Entry 3OFN (X-ray diffraction, 3.20 A resolution); this record covers chains G and I of the 9 polymer chains in the assembly.

Chain G:
Molecule: ATP synthase subunit gamma
From: Saccharomyces cerevisiae
Notes: EC 3.6.3.14
UniProt: P38077 (ATPG_YEAST); residues 1-278 here correspond to UniProt positions 34-311 (UniProt number = residue number + 33)
Amino-acid sequence (278 residues; each row starts with the number of its first residue):
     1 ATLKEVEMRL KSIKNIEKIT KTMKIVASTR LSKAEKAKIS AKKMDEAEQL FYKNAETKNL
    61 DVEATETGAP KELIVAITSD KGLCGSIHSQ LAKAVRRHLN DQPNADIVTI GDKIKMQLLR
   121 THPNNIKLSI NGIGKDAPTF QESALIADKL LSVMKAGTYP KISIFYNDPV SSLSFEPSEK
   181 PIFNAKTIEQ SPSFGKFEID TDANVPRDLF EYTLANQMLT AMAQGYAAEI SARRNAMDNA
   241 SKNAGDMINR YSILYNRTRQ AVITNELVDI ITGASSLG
Not modelled in the structure: 63-70, 277-278

Chain I:
Molecule: ATP synthase subunit epsilon
From: Saccharomyces cerevisiae
Notes: EC 3.6.3.14
UniProt: P21306 (ATP5E_YEAST); residues 1-61 here correspond to UniProt positions 2-62 (UniProt number = residue number + 1)
Amino-acid sequence (61 residues; each row starts with the number of its first residue):
     1 SAWRKAGISY AAYLNVAAQA IRSSLKTELQ TASVLNRSQT DAFYTQYKNG TAASEPTPIT
    61 K
Not modelled in the structure: 1-3, 50-52

How chain G and chain I interact:
Contacting residue pairs (46; chain G residue first):
  Lys-115(G) with Tyr-47(I), hydrogen bond
  Pro-123(G) with Asn-49(I)
  Asn-124(G) with Asn-49(I)
  Ile-126(G) with Tyr-47(I)
  Lys-127(G) with Gln-46(I); Tyr-47(I), hydrogen bond (backbone-backbone)
  Leu-128(G) with Thr-45(I)
  Ser-129(G) with Phe-43(I); Tyr-44(I); Thr-45(I), hydrogen bond (backbone-backbone); Tyr-47(I)
  Ile-130(G) with Phe-43(I); Tyr-44(I), hydrophobic
  Asn-131(G) with Ala-42(I); Phe-43(I), hydrogen bond (backbone-backbone); Thr-45(I)
  Gly-132(G) with Asp-41(I); Ala-42(I)
  Lys-135(G) with Asp-41(I), salt bridge
  Asp-136(G) with Asn-36(I), hydrogen bond
  Ala-137(G) with Asn-36(I)
  Thr-139(G) with Asn-36(I); Arg-37(I)
  Phe-140(G) with Ala-11(I)
  Gln-141(G) with Asn-15(I); Gln-19(I); Arg-37(I); Ser-38(I); Gln-39(I), hydrogen bond (side chain-backbone)
  Glu-142(G) with Thr-40(I)
  Ala-144(G) with Ala-11(I)
  Leu-145(G) with Asn-15(I); Lys-61(I)
  Asp-148(G) with Ser-9(I), hydrogen bond; Ala-12(I)
  Lys-149(G) with Tyr-44(I)
  Leu-151(G) with Ser-9(I)
  Val-153(G) with Gln-46(I)
  Arg-207(G) with Lys-5(I)
  Asp-208(G) with Tyr-10(I)
  Glu-211(G) with Ser-9(I); Tyr-10(I), hydrogen bond (side chain-backbone); Ala-11(I)
  Tyr-212(G) with Tyr-10(I), hydrophobic; Leu-14(I), hydrophobic
  Ala-215(G) with Ala-11(I), hydrophobic
Other interface residues (no listed pair), chain G (32 interface residues in all): Leu-119, Ile-133, Pro-138, Met-154
Other interface residues (no listed pair), chain I (24 interface residues in all): Ile-8, Ala-53

Overview:
The interface between chain G and chain I involves 32 residues on one side and 24 on the other; the contacts
include 8 hydrogen bonds and 1 salt bridge. Polar contacts include Lys-135(G)/Asp-41(I), Lys-115(G)/Tyr-47(I)
and Asp-136(G)/Asn-36(I).
Here chain G is ATP synthase subunit gamma and chain I is ATP synthase subunit epsilon, both from
Saccharomyces cerevisiae. Entry 3OFN (Structure of four mutant forms of yeast F1 ATPase: alpha-N67I) was
determined by X-ray diffraction, deposited together with 3OE7 and 3OEH.
